Entry 1KO4 (X-ray diffraction, 2.50 A resolution); this record covers chains A and B.

# Chain A (and B)
Molecule: Gluconate kinase
Source organism: Escherichia coli
Notes: EC 2.7.1.12; chain B of this document is another copy of the same molecule, construct and numbering; everything in this record applies to it too
UniProtKB: P46859 (GNTK_ECOLI); residues 1-175 here correspond to UniProt positions 0-174 (UniProt number = residue number - 1)
Amino-acid sequence (175 residues; row label = number of the first residue in the row):
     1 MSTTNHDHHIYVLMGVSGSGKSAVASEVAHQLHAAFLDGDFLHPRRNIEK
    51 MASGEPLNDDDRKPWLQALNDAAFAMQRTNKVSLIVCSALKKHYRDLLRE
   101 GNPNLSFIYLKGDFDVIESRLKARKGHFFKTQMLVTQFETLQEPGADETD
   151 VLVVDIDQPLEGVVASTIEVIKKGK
Disordered / not traced: 1-2, 122-129, 174-175 (chain B: 1-2, 125-131, 174-175)
Modified residues: Mse14, Mse51, Mse76, Mse133 (selenomethionine; parent Met)
Sequence notes: modified residue (14, 51, 76, 133)

# Chain A / chain B interface
Residue-residue contacts (23; chain A residue first):
  T3(A) - E49(B)
  T3(A) - A52(B)
  H30(A) - E27(B)  salt bridge
  H30(A) - H30(B)  hydrogen bond
  A35(A) - F41(B)  hydrophobic
  F41(A) - A72(B)
  F41(A) - A75(B)
  F41(A) - Mse76(B)  hydrophobic
  F41(A) - N80(B)
  L42(A) - L42(B)  hydrophobic
  R45(A) - F74(B)
  I48(A) - R78(B)
  A52(A) - R78(B)
  N70(A) - R45(B)  hydrogen bond
  D71(A) - R45(B)  salt bridge
  A72(A) - F41(B)
  F74(A) - R45(B)
  F74(A) - I48(B)  hydrophobic
  A75(A) - F41(B)
  A75(A) - I48(B)  hydrophobic
  Mse76(A) - F41(B)  hydrophobic
  R78(A) - I48(B)
  N80(A) - F41(B)
Interface residues without a listed pair, chain A (21 interface residues in all): E27, F36, L37, E49, E100
Interface residues without a listed pair, chain B (20 interface residues in all): T3, A35, F36, L37, D40, D71

# Overview
Chain A and chain B form an interface of 21 and 20 residues respectively, with 2 hydrogen bonds and 2 salt
bridges. Among the polar pairs are H30(A)-E27(B), D71(A)-R45(B) and H30(A)-H30(B).
Chain A and chain B are both Gluconate kinase (Escherichia coli); the structure, Crystal structure of
gluconate kinase, was determined by X-ray diffraction, deposited together with 1KNQ, 1KO1, 1KO8 and 1KOF.
